PDB entry 9F0O | electron microscopy, 2.30 A resolution | chains D and J of the 12 polymer chains in the assembly

[Chain D]
Name: Histone H2B 1.1
Source organism: Xenopus laevis
UniProtKB: P02281 (H2B11_XENLA); residues 26-122 here correspond to UniProt positions 30-126 (UniProt number = residue number + 4)
Chain sequence (97 residues; numbered 26 to 122; the number before each row is that of its first residue):
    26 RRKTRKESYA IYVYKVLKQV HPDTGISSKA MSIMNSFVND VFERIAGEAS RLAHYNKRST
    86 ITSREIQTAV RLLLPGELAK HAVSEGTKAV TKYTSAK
Differences from the reference sequence: conflict Thr29 (Ser33 in P02281)
Swiss-Prot annotation at these positions:
  - glycosylation: Ser109 (O-linked (GlcNAc) serine)
  - cross-link: Lys117 (Glycyl lysine isopeptide (Lys-Gly) (interchain with G-Cter in ubiquitin))

[Chain J]
Molecule: 601 wisdom DNA
Sequence (147 nucleotides; each row starts with the number of its first residue; numbers below 1 keep their minus sign (DT-72 is residue -72)):
   -72 TCCGATGTAT ATATCTGACA CGTGCCTGGA GACTAGGGAG TAATCCCCTT GGCGGTTAAA
   -12 ACGCGGGGGA CAGCGCGTAC GTGCGTTTAA GCGGTGCTAG AGCTGTCTAC GACCAATTGA
    48 GCGGCCTCGG CACCGGGATT CTCGATA

[How chain D and chain J interact]
Pairs across the interface (16):
  Arg26(D) - DC-27(J)  hydrogen bond to the phosphate
  Arg27(D) - DG51(J)  phosphate contact
  Lys28(D) - DG50(J)  phosphate contact
  Lys28(D) - DG51(J)  salt bridge to the phosphate
  Thr29(D) - DG50(J)  phosphate contact
  Arg30(D) - DG48(J)  base contact
  Arg30(D) - DC49(J)  phosphate contact
  Arg30(D) - DG50(J)  phosphate contact
  Lys31(D) - DC49(J)  phosphate contact
  Lys31(D) - DG50(J)  hydrogen bond to the phosphate
  Glu32(D) - DC49(J)  phosphate contact
  Ser33(D) - DC49(J)  hydrogen bond to the phosphate
  Ile36(D) - DG48(J)  phosphate contact
  Ile36(D) - DC49(J)  phosphate contact
  Tyr37(D) - DG48(J)  hydrogen bond to the phosphate
  Lys40(D) - DG48(J)  salt bridge to the phosphate
Other interface residues (no listed pair), chain D (12 interface residues in all): Thr85
Other interface residues (no listed pair), chain J (6 interface residues in all): DG38

[Overview]
Chain D and chain J form an interface of 12 and 6 residues respectively, with 4 hydrogen bonds and 2 salt
bridges. Among the polar pairs are Arg26(D)-DC-27(J), Lys31(D)-DG50(J) and Ser33(D)-DC49(J).
Chain D is Histone H2B 1.1 (Xenopus laevis) and chain J is 601 wisdom DNA; the structure, The molecular basis
and modulation of lamin-specific chromatin interaction, was determined by electron microscopy.
